8UBA - chains A and C of the 9 polymer chains in the assembly; structure by electron microscopy, 3.20 A resolution.

[Chain A]
Name: Reverse transcriptase
Organism: Bordetella phage BPP-1
UniProt: Q775D8 (Q775D8_BPBPP); numbering as in UniProt (aligned over 1-328)
Chain sequence (328 residues; numbered 1 to 328; the number before each row is that of its first residue):
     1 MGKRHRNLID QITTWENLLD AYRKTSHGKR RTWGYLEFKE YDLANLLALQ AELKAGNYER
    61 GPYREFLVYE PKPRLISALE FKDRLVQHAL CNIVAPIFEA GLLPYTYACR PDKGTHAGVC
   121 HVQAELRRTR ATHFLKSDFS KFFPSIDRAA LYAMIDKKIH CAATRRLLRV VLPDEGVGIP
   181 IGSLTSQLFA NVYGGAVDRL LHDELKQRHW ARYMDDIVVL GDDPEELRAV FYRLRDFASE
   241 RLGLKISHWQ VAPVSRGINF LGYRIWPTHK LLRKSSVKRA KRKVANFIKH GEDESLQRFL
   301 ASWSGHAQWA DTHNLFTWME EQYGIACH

[Chain C]
Name: Avd
Organism: Bordetella phage BPP-1
UniProt: chimeric construct of Q775D7, Q9FA38: residues 1-124 from Q775D7 (Q775D7_BPBPP) positions 1-124 (same numbers); residues 125-290 from Q9FA38 positions 5-170 (UniProt number = residue number - 120)
Chain sequence (290 residues; each row starts with the number of its first residue):
     1 MEPIEEATKC YDQMLIVERY ERVISYLYPI AQSIPRKHGV AREMFLKCLL GQVELFIVAG
    61 KSNQVSKLYA ADAGLAMLRF WLRFLAGIQK PHAMTPHQVE TAQVLIAEVG RILGSWIARV
   121 NRKGTKVQVG EALVGDGNEV AHIDLIIGPR GSPAETAFCN GLVNNKHGFT SLLAVIAPNL
   181 PCKPNTLMFN KVTINDARQA VQMFGPAQHG VAMAVQDAVA EGIIPADEAD DLYVLVGVFI
   241 HWEAADDAKI QKYNYEATKL SIQRAVNGEP KASVVTEQRK SATHPFAANA
Unresolved in the structure: 1-9, 124-290

[How chain A and chain C interact]
Pairs across the interface (17):
  Trp-15(A) with Glu-100(C)
  Lys-39(A) with Arg-83(C)
  Glu-40(A) with Arg-79(C), salt bridge; Arg-83(C), salt bridge; Gln-103(C)
  Tyr-41(A) with Arg-79(C), hydrogen bond; Gln-103(C); Ile-106(C); Ala-107(C), hydrophobic
  Asp-42(A) with Gln-103(C), hydrogen bond
  Leu-43(A) with Pro-96(C); Glu-100(C); Gln-103(C), hydrogen bond (backbone-side chain)
  Ala-44(A) with Gln-103(C), hydrogen bond (backbone-side chain); Val-104(C)
  Leu-47(A) with Glu-100(C); Val-104(C), hydrophobic
Also at the interface, not in a pair above, chain C (10 interface residues in all): Val-99, Gly-110

[Overview]
The interface between chain A and chain C involves 8 residues on one side and 10 on the other; the contacts
include 4 hydrogen bonds and 2 salt bridges. Polar contacts include Glu-40(A)/Arg-79(C), Glu-40(A)/Arg-83(C)
and Tyr-41(A)/Arg-79(C).
Here chain A is Reverse transcriptase and chain C is Avd, both from Bordetella phage BPP-1. Entry 8UBA
(Diversity-generating retroelement (DGR) ribonucleoprotein reverse transcriptase - Pre-active state 1b) was
determined by electron microscopy, deposited together with 8UB7, 8UB8, 8UB9, 8UBB, 8UBC, 8UBD, 8UBE and 8UBF.
